PDB entry 2GAW | X-ray diffraction, 2.20 A resolution | chains B and D of the 4 polymer chains in the assembly

[Chain B (and D)]
Protein: Glycosylasparaginase
Organism: Elizabethkingia meningoseptica
Notes: EC 3.5.1.26; chain D of this document is another copy of the same molecule, construct and numbering; everything in this record applies to it too
Reference sequence: Q47898 (ASPG_FLAME); residues 152-295 here correspond to UniProt positions 197-340 (UniProt number = residue number + 45)
Amino-acid sequence (144 residues; row label = number of the first residue in the row):
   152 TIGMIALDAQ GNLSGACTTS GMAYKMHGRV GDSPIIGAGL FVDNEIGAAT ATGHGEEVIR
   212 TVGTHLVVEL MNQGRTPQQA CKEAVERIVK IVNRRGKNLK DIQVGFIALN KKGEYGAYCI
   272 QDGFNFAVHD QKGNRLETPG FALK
Not modelled in the structure: 291-295
UniProt features mapped onto this chain:
  - active site: Thr152 (Nucleophile)
  - binding site (substrate): Arg180 to Asp183, Thr203 to Gly206

[How chain B and chain D interact]
Contacting residue pairs - 29 pairs, chain B then chain D:
  Ile186(B) - Ile186(D)  hydrophobic
  Ile187(B) - Ile210(D)
  Gly188(B) - Val213(D)
  Phe192(B) - Arg211(D)
  Phe192(B) - Val213(D)  hydrophobic
  Asp194(B) - Arg245(D)  salt bridge
  Glu196(B) - Arg245(D)  salt bridge
  Ile210(B) - Ile187(D)
  Arg211(B) - Phe192(D)
  Thr212(B) - His216(D)
  Val213(B) - Ile187(D)  hydrophobic
  Val213(B) - Gly188(D)
  Val213(B) - Phe192(D)  hydrophobic
  Val213(B) - Val213(D)  hydrophobic
  Val213(B) - His216(D)
  His216(B) - Thr212(D)
  His216(B) - Val213(D)
  His216(B) - His216(D)
  Leu217(B) - Glu220(D)
  Glu220(B) - Leu217(D)
  Glu220(B) - Glu220(D)
  Glu220(B) - Arg238(D)  salt bridge
  Asn223(B) - Arg238(D)
  Gln224(B) - Glu220(D)  hydrogen bond
  Gln224(B) - Gln224(D)
  Arg238(B) - Glu220(D)  salt bridge
  Arg238(B) - Asn223(D)
  Arg245(B) - Asp194(D)  salt bridge
  Arg245(B) - Glu196(D)
Also at the interface, not in a pair above, chain D (18 interface residues in all): Asn195

[In short]
Chain B and chain D form an interface of 17 and 18 residues respectively; the contacts include 1 hydrogen bond
and 5 salt bridges. Polar contacts include Asp194(B)-Arg245(D), Glu196(B)-Arg245(D) and Glu220(B)-Arg238(D).
UniProt lists active-site residue Thr152(B) and 8 substrate-binding residues on chain B.
Both chains are Glycosylasparaginase (Elizabethkingia meningoseptica). Entry 2GAW (Wild type
glycosylasparaginase from flavobacterium meningosepticum) was determined by X-ray diffraction together with
2GAC from the same study.
